Entry 6K4L (X-ray diffraction, 2.95 A resolution); this record covers chains A and C.

Chain A:
Name: SidJ
Source organism: Legionella pneumophila subsp. pneumophila str. Philadelphia 1
UniProtKB: Q5ZTK6 (Q5ZTK6_LEGPH); residues 1-873 here = UniProt positions 1-873
Chain sequence (873 residues; row label = number of the first residue in the row):
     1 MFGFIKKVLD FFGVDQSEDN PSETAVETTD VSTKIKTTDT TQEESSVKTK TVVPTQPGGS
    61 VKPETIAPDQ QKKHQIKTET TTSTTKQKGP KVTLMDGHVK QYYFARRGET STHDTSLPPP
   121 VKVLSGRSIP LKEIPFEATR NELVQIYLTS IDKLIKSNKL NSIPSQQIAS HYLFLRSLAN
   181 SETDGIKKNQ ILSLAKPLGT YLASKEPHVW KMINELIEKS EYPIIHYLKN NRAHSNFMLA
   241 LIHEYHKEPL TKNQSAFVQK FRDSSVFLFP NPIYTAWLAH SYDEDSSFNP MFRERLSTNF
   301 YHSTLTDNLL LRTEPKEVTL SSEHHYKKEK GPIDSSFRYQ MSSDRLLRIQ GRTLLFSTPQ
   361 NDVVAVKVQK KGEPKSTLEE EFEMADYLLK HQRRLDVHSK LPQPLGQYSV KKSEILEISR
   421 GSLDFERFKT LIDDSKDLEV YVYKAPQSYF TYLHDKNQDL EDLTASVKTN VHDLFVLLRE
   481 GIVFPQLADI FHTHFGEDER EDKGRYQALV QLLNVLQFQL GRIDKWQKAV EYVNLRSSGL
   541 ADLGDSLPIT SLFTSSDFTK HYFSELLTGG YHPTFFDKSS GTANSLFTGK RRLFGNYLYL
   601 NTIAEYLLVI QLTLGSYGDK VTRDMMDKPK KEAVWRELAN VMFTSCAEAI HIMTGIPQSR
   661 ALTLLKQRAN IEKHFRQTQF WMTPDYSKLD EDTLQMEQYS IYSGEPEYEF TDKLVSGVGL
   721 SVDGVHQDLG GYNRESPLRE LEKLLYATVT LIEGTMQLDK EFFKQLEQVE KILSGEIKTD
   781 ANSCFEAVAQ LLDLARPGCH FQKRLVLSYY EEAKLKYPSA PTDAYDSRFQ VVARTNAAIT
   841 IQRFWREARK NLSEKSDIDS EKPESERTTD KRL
Disordered / not traced: 1-98, 424-431, 492-502, 626, 847-873
Modified positions: Mse1, Mse95, Mse626 (selenomethionine); Mse212, Mse238, Mse291, Mse341, Mse384, Mse625, Mse642, Mse653, Mse682, Mse696, Mse756 (selenomethionine; parent Met)
Swiss-Prot annotation at these positions:
  - binding site (Mg(2+)): D542, D545
From the paper describing this entry:
  - mutagenesis - R352A, K367A, N534A, R536A, D545A: abolished catalytic activity

Chain C:
Name: Calmodulin-1
Source organism: Homo sapiens
UniProtKB: P0DP23 (CALM1_HUMAN); residue numbers follow UniProt; this construct covers 1-149
Chain sequence (149 residues; each row starts with the number of its first residue):
     1 MADQLTEEQI AEFKEAFSLF DKDGDGTITT KELGTVMRSL GQNPTEAELQ DMINEVDADG
    61 NGTIDFPEFL TMMARKMKDT DSEEEIREAF RVFDKDGNGY ISAAELRHVM TNLGEKLTDE
   121 EVDEMIREAD IDGDGQVNYE EFVQMMTAK
Disordered / not traced: 1-3, 115-149
Swiss-Prot annotation at these positions:
  - binding site (Ca(2+)): D21, D23, D25, T27, E32, D57, D59, N61, T63, E68, D94, D96, N98, Y100, E105, D130, D132, D134, Q136, E141
  - modified residue: A2 (N-acetylalanine), K22 (N6-acetyllysine), T45 (Phosphothreonine), S82 (Phosphoserine), K95 (N6-acetyllysine), Y100 (Phosphotyrosine), S102 (Phosphoserine), T111 (Phosphothreonine), K116 (N6,N6,N6-trimethyllysine), Y139 (Phosphotyrosine)
  - cross-link: K22 (Glycyl lysine isopeptide (Lys-Gly) (interchain with G-Cter in SUMO2))
Metal / ion sites: Ca2+: D21, D23, T27

How chain A and chain C interact:
Residue-residue contacts (48):
  Q101(A) - A58(C)
  Y103(A) - D25(C)
  A105(A) - D25(C)
  R106(A) - D23(C)
  R107(A) - D23(C)  hydrogen bond (backbone-backbone)
  R479(A) - G24(C)  hydrogen bond (side chain-backbone)
  T654(A) - S18(C)  hydrogen bond (backbone-side chain)
  G655(A) - E15(C)
  G655(A) - S18(C)
  I656(A) - E15(C)
  P657(A) - E15(C)
  R660(A) - E15(C)  salt bridge
  D759(A) - L19(C)
  F763(A) - L19(C)  hydrophobic
  F763(A) - F20(C)  hydrophobic
  R796(A) - E15(C)  salt bridge
  R796(A) - L19(C)
  C799(A) - E15(C)
  F801(A) - E15(C)
  F801(A) - A16(C)  hydrophobic
  F801(A) - L19(C)  hydrophobic
  F801(A) - S39(C)
  Q802(A) - L19(C)
  R804(A) - E12(C)  salt bridge
  R804(A) - S39(C)  hydrogen bond (side chain-backbone)
  R804(A) - L40(C)
  R804(A) - G41(C)
  L805(A) - F20(C)  hydrophobic
  L805(A) - T35(C)
  L805(A) - R38(C)
  L805(A) - S39(C)
  S808(A) - R38(C)  hydrogen bond
  Y809(A) - T35(C)
  Y809(A) - R38(C)
  E812(A) - R38(C)  salt bridge
  R834(A) - I86(C)
  T835(A) - E105(C)
  A837(A) - S82(C)
  A837(A) - E85(C)
  A838(A) - E105(C)
  I839(A) - L106(C)  hydrophobic
  T840(A) - S82(C)
  I841(A) - S82(C)
  I841(A) - S102(C)
  Q842(A) - S102(C)  hydrogen bond (side chain-backbone)
  Q842(A) - E105(C)
  Q842(A) - L106(C)  hydrogen bond (side chain-backbone)
  Q842(A) - R107(C)  hydrogen bond (side chain-backbone)
Other interface residues (no listed pair), chain A (33 interface residues in all): Y102, H651, E770
Other interface residues (no listed pair), chain C (27 interface residues in all): K14, K22, D79, E83, I101

In short:
33 residues of chain A face 27 of chain C across their interface; the contacts include 8 hydrogen bonds and 4
salt bridges. Among the polar pairs are R660(A)-E15(C), R796(A)-E15(C) and R804(A)-E12(C). The paper reports
that R352A, K367A and N534A of chain A, among others, abolish catalytic activity; 5 substitutions were tested
in all.
Here chain A is SidJ (Legionella pneumophila subsp. pneumophila str. Philadelphia 1) and chain C is
Calmodulin-1 (Homo sapiens). Entry 6K4L (Crystal structure of Se-labelled SidJ complex with CaM at 2.95 A) was
determined by X-ray diffraction (same publication as 6K4K and 6K4R).
